Entry 8ZJC (electron microscopy, 2.50 A resolution); this record covers chains C and N of the 20 polymer chains in the assembly.

[Chain C (and N)]
Name: Cytochrome b
From: Saccharomyces cerevisiae
Notes: chain N of this document is another copy of the same molecule, construct and numbering; everything in this record applies to it too
Reference sequence: A0A0G3F5W7 (A0A0G3F5W7_YEASX); residues 1-385 here = UniProt positions 1-385
Amino-acid sequence (385 residues; row label = number of the first residue in the row):
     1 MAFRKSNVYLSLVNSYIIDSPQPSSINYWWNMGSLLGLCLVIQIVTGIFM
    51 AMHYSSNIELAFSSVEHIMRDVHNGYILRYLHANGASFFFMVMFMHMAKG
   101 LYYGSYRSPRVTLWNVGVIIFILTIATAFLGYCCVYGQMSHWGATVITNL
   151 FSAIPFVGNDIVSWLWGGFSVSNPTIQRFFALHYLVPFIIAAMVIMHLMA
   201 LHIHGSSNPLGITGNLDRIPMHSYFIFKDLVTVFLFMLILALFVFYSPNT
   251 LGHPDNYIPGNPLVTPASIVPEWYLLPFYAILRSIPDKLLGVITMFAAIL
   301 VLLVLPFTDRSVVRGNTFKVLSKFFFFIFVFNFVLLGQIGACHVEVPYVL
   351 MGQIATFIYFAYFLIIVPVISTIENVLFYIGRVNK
Bound ions: heme Fe site 1 near His82 (its only coordinating residue here); heme Fe site 2: His96, His197
Ligand contacts:
  - 3-sn-phosphatidylethanolamine (8PE; (2R)-3-{[(S)-(2-aminoethoxy)(hydroxy)phosphoryl]oxy}-2-(tetradecanoyloxy)propyl octadecanoate): Trp29, Phe94, Met95, Met97, Ala98, Lys99, Tyr102, Tyr103, Leu302, Thr317, Phe326, Phe327, Val330, Phe333, Val334, Tyr359
  - 3-sn-phosphatidylethanolamine (9PE; (1R)-2-{[(S)-(2-aminoethoxy)(hydroxy)phosphoryl]oxy}-1-[(heptanoyloxy)methyl]ethyl octadecanoate), molecule 1: Phe3, Asn7, Tyr9, Leu10, Val13
  - 3-sn-phosphatidylethanolamine (9PE), molecule 2: Thr112, Asn115, Val116, Ile119, Met193, Ile195, Met196, Met199
  - cardiolipin (CN3; (2R,5S,11R,14R)-5,8,11-trihydroxy-2-(nonanoyloxy)-5,11-dioxido-16-oxo-14-[(propanoyloxy)methyl]-4,6,10,12,15-pentaoxa-5,11-diphosphanonadec-1-yl undecanoate): Asn27, Tyr28, Trp29, Met32, Leu35, Met91, Met95, Val231, Thr232, Leu235, Phe236, Ile239
  - cardiolipin (CN5; (5S,11R)-5,8,11-trihydroxy-5,11-dioxido-17-oxo-4,6,10,12,16-pentaoxa-5,11-diphosphaoctadec-1-yl pentadecanoate): Leu12, Tyr16, Ile195, Leu198, Met199
  - heme (HEM), molecule 1: Trp30, Asn31, Met32, Gly33, Ser34, Leu36, Gly37, Phe89, Met93, His96, Met97, Lys99, Ser105, Leu113, Trp114, Gly117, Val118, Ile120, Phe121, Val194, His197, Leu198, Leu201, Ser206, Ser207
  - heme (HEM), molecule 2: Leu40, Gln43, Ile44, Gly47, Ile48, Met50, Ala51, Tyr54, Val65, Arg79, His82, Ala83, Ala86, Phe89, Thr127, Ala128, Gly131, Tyr132, Val135, Phe180, His183, Tyr184, Pro187, Tyr274
  - UQ6 (5-(3,7,11,15,19,23-hexamethyl-tetracosa-2,6,10,14,18,22-hexaenyl)-2,3-dimethoxy-6-methyl-benzene-1,4-diol), molecule 1: Tyr16, Ile17, Ser20, Gln22, Gly33, Ser34, Gly37, Leu40, Val41, Ile44, Val45, Ile48, Phe49, Ala191, Val194, Leu198, Leu201, Ser206, Met221, Asp229
  - UQ6, molecule 2: Ala181, Leu182, Leu185

[Chain C / chain N interface]
Pairs across the interface - 27 pairs, chain C then chain N:
  Tyr9(C) - Val116(N)
  Tyr9(C) - Met196(N)  hydrogen bond (side chain-backbone)
  Tyr9(C) - Ala200(N)
  Leu12(C) - Met199(N)  hydrophobic
  Met52(C) - Gln177(N)
  Met52(C) - Arg178(N)
  His53(C) - Gln177(N)
  Tyr54(C) - Gln177(N)
  Ser55(C) - Asn57(N)  hydrogen bond
  Ser55(C) - Gln177(N)  hydrogen bond
  Asn57(C) - Ser55(N)  hydrogen bond
  Val116(C) - Tyr9(N)
  Gln177(C) - Met52(N)
  Gln177(C) - His53(N)
  Gln177(C) - Tyr54(N)
  Gln177(C) - Ser55(N)  hydrogen bond
  Arg178(C) - Met52(N)
  Tyr184(C) - Ala181(N)
  Tyr184(C) - Tyr184(N)  hydrophobic
  Tyr184(C) - Leu185(N)
  Leu185(C) - Ile48(N)  hydrophobic
  Leu185(C) - Tyr184(N)
  Leu185(C) - Phe188(N)  hydrophobic
  Phe188(C) - Leu185(N)  hydrophobic
  Met196(C) - Tyr9(N)  hydrogen bond (backbone-side chain)
  Met199(C) - Leu12(N)  hydrophobic
  Ala200(C) - Tyr9(N)
Other interface residues (no listed pair), chain C (24 interface residues in all): Val8, Ile48, Ala51, Ser56, Leu60, Thr112, Ala181, Ile203
Other interface residues (no listed pair), chain N (25 interface residues in all): Val8, Ala51, Ser56, Leu60, Thr112, Leu182, Ile203

[Overview]
The interface between chain C and chain N involves 24 residues on one side and 25 on the other; the contacts
include 6 hydrogen bonds. Among the polar pairs are Tyr9(C)-Met196(N), Ser55(C)-Asn57(N) and
Ser55(C)-Gln177(N).
Chain C and chain N are both Cytochrome b (Saccharomyces cerevisiae); the structure, Cryo-EM structure of
Saccharomyces cerevisiae bc1 complex, was determined by electron microscopy.
